Entry 6KDL (X-ray diffraction, 3.27 A resolution); this record covers chains A and D of the 4 polymer chains in the assembly.

[Chain A (and D)]
Molecule: DNA (cytosine-5)-methyltransferase 3B
Source organism: Homo sapiens
Notes: EC 2.1.1.37; chain D of this document is another copy of the same molecule, construct and numbering; everything in this record applies to it too
UniProtKB: Q9UBC3 (DNM3B_HUMAN); numbering as in UniProt (aligned over 571-853)
Amino-acid sequence (286 residues; each row starts with the number of its first residue):
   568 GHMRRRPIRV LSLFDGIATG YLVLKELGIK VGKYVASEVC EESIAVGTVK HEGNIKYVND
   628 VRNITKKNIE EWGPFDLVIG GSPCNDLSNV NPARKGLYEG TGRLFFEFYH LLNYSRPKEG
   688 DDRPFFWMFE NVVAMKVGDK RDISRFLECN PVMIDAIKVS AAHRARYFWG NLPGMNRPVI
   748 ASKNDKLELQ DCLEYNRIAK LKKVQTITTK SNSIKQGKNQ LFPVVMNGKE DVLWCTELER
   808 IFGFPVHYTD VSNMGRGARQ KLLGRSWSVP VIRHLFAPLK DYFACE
Disordered / not traced: 568-570, 781-786
Construct notes: expression tag (568-570)
Residues lining bound ligands: S-adenosylhomocysteine (SAH): Phe581, Asp582, Gly583, Ile584, Thr586, Ser604, Glu605, Val606, Cys607, Ser610, Asn626, Asp627, Val628, Arg629, Gly648, Pro650, Leu671, Glu697, Arg832, Ser833, Trp834
Swiss-Prot annotation at these positions:
  - active site: Cys651
  - binding site (S-adenosyl-L-methionine): Asp582 to Thr586, Glu605, Asp627 to Arg629, Arg832 to Trp834
  - cross-link: Lys617 (Glycyl lysine isopeptide (Lys-Gly) (interchain with G-Cter in SUMO2))
What the authors report for this chain:
  - conformationally variable residues (order/disorder transition): Ile781 to Asn786
  - mutagenesis - V657G, T775S (6.3-fold), N779A, N779D, N779Q, N779V: decreased catalytic activity on CpG sites
  - mutagenesis - C651A: abolished catalytic activity on CpG sites
  - specificity-determining residues: Lys777, Asn779
  - mutagenesis - K777A: decreased catalytic activity on CpG, CpA and CpT sites
  - mutagenesis - Q772R (0.069 and 0.072 uM): unchanged binding to DNA
  - disease-associated variants - A585V, A603T, V606A: decreased binding to SAM (proposed by the authors, not directly observed)
  - disease-associated variants - H814R, D817G, V818M: decreased binding to DNA (cytosine-5)-methyltransferase 3B (chain A) (proposed by the authors, not directly observed)
  - disease-associated variants - V726G, A766P, R840Q: decreased stability (proposed by the authors, not directly observed)
  - disease-associated variants - V699G: decreased binding to cytosine (proposed by the authors, not directly observed)
  - disease-associated variants - R823G: decreased binding to DNA (proposed by the authors, not directly observed)
  - disease-associated variants - R823G: decreased catalytic activity (citing earlier work)
  - mutagenesis - K777R: increased catalytic activity on CpG
  - mutagenesis - Q772R: decreased catalytic activity on 49-bp DNA (CG-3)
  - mutagenesis - Q772R: decreased catalytic activity on 24-bp DNA (CG and CG-2)

[Chain A / chain D interface]
Contacting residue pairs (32):
  Thr615(A) - Tyr762(D)
  Val616(A) - Glu761(D)
  Val616(A) - Trp801(D)  hydrophobic
  Lys617(A) - His814(D)
  Glu619(A) - Tyr762(D)  hydrogen bond (backbone-side chain)
  Gly620(A) - Tyr762(D)
  Glu761(A) - Val616(D)
  Tyr762(A) - Thr615(D)
  Tyr762(A) - Glu619(D)  hydrogen bond (side chain-backbone)
  Tyr762(A) - Gly620(D)
  Val799(A) - Asn820(D)
  Leu800(A) - Asn820(D)  hydrogen bond (backbone-side chain)
  Trp801(A) - Val616(D)  hydrophobic
  Trp801(A) - Ser819(D)
  Trp801(A) - Asn820(D)
  Cys802(A) - Asn820(D)  hydrogen bond (backbone-side chain)
  Thr803(A) - Asp817(D)
  His814(A) - Lys617(D)
  His814(A) - His814(D)
  His814(A) - Asp817(D)  salt bridge
  Asp817(A) - Thr803(D)
  Asp817(A) - His814(D)  salt bridge
  Asp817(A) - Asp817(D)
  Asp817(A) - Arg826(D)  salt bridge
  Ser819(A) - Trp801(D)
  Asn820(A) - Val799(D)
  Asn820(A) - Leu800(D)  hydrogen bond (side chain-backbone)
  Asn820(A) - Trp801(D)
  Asn820(A) - Cys802(D)  hydrogen bond (side chain-backbone)
  Asn820(A) - Arg823(D)
  Arg823(A) - Asn820(D)
  Arg826(A) - Asp817(D)  salt bridge
Interface residues without a listed pair, chain A (21 interface residues in all): Asn763, Val818, Gly822
Interface residues without a listed pair, chain D (21 interface residues in all): Asn763, Val818, Gly822

[In short]
Chain A and chain D each contribute 21 residues to their interface; the contacts include 6 hydrogen bonds and
4 salt bridges. Among the polar pairs are His814(A)-Asp817(D), Asp817(A)-Arg826(D) and Glu619(A)-Tyr762(D).
The paper reports that V657G, T775S and N779A of chain A, among others, reduce catalytic activity on CpG
sites; specificity determinants Lys777(A) and Asn779(A); 21 substitutions were tested in all.
Both chains are DNA (cytosine-5)-methyltransferase 3B (Homo sapiens). Entry 6KDL (Crystal structure of human
DNMT3B-DNMT3L complex (I)) was determined by X-ray diffraction (same publication as 6KDA, 6KDB, 6KDP and
6KDT).
